PDB entry 2W11 | X-ray diffraction, 1.90 A resolution | chains A and B

# Chain A (and B)
Molecule: 2-haloalkanoic acid dehalogenase
From: Sulfolobus tokodaii
Notes: EC 3.8.1.2; chain B of this document is another copy of the same molecule, construct and numbering; everything in this record applies to it too
UniProtKB: Q96XE7 (Q96XE7_SULTO); residue numbers follow UniProt; this construct covers 1-201
Sequence (206 residues; row label = number of the first residue in the row; numbers below 1 keep their minus sign (Pro-4 is residue -4)):
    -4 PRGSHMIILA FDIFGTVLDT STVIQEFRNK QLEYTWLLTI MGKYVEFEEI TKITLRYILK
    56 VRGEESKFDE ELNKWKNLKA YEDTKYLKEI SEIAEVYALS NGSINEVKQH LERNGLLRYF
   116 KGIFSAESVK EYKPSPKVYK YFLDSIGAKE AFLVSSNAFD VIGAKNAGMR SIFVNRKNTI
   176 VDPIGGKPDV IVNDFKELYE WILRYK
Small-molecule neighbours: (2S)-2-hydroxypropanoic acid (2OP): Asp7, Ile8, Phe9, Arg23, Leu27, Ser95, Asn96, Lys128, Asn152, Phe154
Reported in the primary citation:
  - binding site for (2S)-2-hydroxypropanoic acid: Asp7, Phe9, Arg23, Leu27, Phe42, Leu94, Ser95, Asn96, Lys128, Asn152, Phe154
  - catalytic residues: Asp7 (by similarity / conservation)
  - catalytic residues: Arg23 (proposed by the authors, not directly observed)

# How chain A and chain B interact
Pairs across the interface (52):
  Lys25(A) - Asp177(B)  salt bridge
  Glu28(A) - Trp31(B)
  Tyr29(A) - Asp177(B)  hydrogen bond
  Tyr29(A) - Pro178(B)
  Tyr29(A) - Ile179(B)  hydrogen bond (side chain-backbone)
  Trp31(A) - Glu28(B)
  Trp31(A) - Leu32(B)
  Trp31(A) - Ile35(B)  hydrophobic
  Leu32(A) - Trp31(B)
  Leu32(A) - Pro129(B)
  Leu32(A) - Phe154(B)  hydrophobic
  Leu32(A) - Ile179(B)  hydrophobic
  Leu33(A) - Ile179(B)  hydrophobic
  Ile35(A) - Trp31(B)  hydrophobic
  Ile35(A) - Ile35(B)  hydrophobic
  Ile35(A) - Pro129(B)
  Ile35(A) - Ser130(B)
  Ile35(A) - Pro131(B)
  Met36(A) - Pro129(B)
  Met36(A) - Ile157(B)  hydrophobic
  Met36(A) - Gly158(B)
  Met36(A) - Asn161(B)  hydrogen bond (backbone-side chain)
  Lys38(A) - Ile157(B)
  Lys38(A) - Asn161(B)
  Ile48(A) - Pro178(B)  hydrophobic
  Tyr52(A) - Ile175(B)
  Tyr52(A) - Val176(B)
  Tyr52(A) - Asp177(B)
  Tyr52(A) - Pro178(B)
  Lys55(A) - Ile175(B)
  Pro129(A) - Leu32(B)
  Pro129(A) - Ile35(B)
  Pro129(A) - Met36(B)  hydrophobic
  Ser130(A) - Ile35(B)
  Pro131(A) - Ile35(B)
  Phe154(A) - Leu32(B)  hydrophobic
  Ile157(A) - Met36(B)  hydrophobic
  Gly158(A) - Met36(B)
  Asn161(A) - Met36(B)  hydrogen bond (side chain-backbone)
  Asn161(A) - Lys38(B)
  Ile175(A) - Tyr52(B)
  Ile175(A) - Lys55(B)
  Val176(A) - Tyr52(B)
  Asp177(A) - Lys25(B)  salt bridge
  Asp177(A) - Tyr29(B)  hydrogen bond
  Asp177(A) - Tyr52(B)
  Pro178(A) - Tyr29(B)
  Pro178(A) - Ile48(B)  hydrophobic
  Pro178(A) - Tyr52(B)
  Ile179(A) - Tyr29(B)  hydrogen bond (backbone-side chain)
  Ile179(A) - Leu32(B)  hydrophobic
  Ile179(A) - Leu33(B)  hydrophobic
Also at the interface, not in a pair above, chain A (26 interface residues in all): Thr34, Val56
Also at the interface, not in a pair above, chain B (27 interface residues in all): Thr34, Val56, Tyr127

# Summary
26 residues of chain A face 27 of chain B across their interface; the contacts include 6 hydrogen bonds and 2
salt bridges. Polar pairs include Lys25(A)-Asp177(B), Tyr29(A)-Asp177(B) and Tyr29(A)-Ile179(B). Ligands of
chain A: (2S)-2-hydroxypropanoic acid. From the paper: catalytic residues Asp7(A) and Arg23(A); a binding site
for (2S)-2-hydroxypropanoic acid at Asp7(A), Phe9(A) and Arg23(A) among others.
Chain A and chain B are both 2-haloalkanoic acid dehalogenase (Sulfolobus tokodaii); the structure, Structure
of the L-2-haloacid dehalogenase from Sulfolobus tokodaii, was determined by X-ray diffraction (same
publication as 2W43).
